8YLU - chains A and E of the 6 polymer chains in the assembly; structure by electron microscopy, 2.80 A resolution.

# Chain A
Protein: DNA topoisomerase medium subunit
Source organism: Escherichia phage T4
Notes: EC 5.6.2.2
UniProt: P07065 (TOP5_BPT4); residue numbers follow UniProt; this construct covers 1-442
Sequence (452 residues; row label = number of the first residue in the row):
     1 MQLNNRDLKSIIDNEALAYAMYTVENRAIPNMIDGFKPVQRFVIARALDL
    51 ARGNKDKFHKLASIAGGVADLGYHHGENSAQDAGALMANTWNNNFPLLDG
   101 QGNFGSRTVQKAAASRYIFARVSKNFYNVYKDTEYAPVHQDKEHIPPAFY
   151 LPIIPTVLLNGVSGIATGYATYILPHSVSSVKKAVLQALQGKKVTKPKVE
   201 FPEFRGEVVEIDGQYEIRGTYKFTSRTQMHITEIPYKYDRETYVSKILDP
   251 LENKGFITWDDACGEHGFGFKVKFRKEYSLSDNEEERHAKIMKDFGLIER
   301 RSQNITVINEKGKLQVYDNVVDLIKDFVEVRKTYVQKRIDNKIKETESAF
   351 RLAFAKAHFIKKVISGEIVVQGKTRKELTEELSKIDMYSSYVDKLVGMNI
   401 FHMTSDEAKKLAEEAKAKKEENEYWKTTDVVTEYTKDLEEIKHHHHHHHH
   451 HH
Unresolved in the structure: 442-452
Construct notes: expression tag (443-452)
Swiss-Prot annotation at these positions:
  - active site: Tyr117 (O-(5'-phospho-DNA)-tyrosine intermediate)

# Chain E
Molecule: 22-nt DNA strand
Sequence (22 nucleotides; numbered 1 to 22; the number before each row is that of its first residue):
     1 TGTGTGTATATATACACATATA

# How chain A and chain E interact
Pairs across the interface - 18 pairs, chain A then chain E:
  Arg116(A) with DA10(E), salt bridge to the phosphate; DT11(E), salt bridge to the phosphate
  Tyr117(A) with DA10(E), hydrogen bond to the phosphate
  Ile165(A) with DC17(E), base contact; DA18(E), base contact
  Ala166(A) with DC17(E), sugar contact; DA18(E), sugar contact
  Thr167(A) with DC17(E), phosphate contact
  Gly168(A) with DC17(E), phosphate contact; DA18(E), hydrogen bond to the phosphate; DT19(E), phosphate contact
  Tyr169(A) with DA18(E), sugar contact
  Ala170(A) with DA18(E), sugar contact
  Gln214(A) with DT21(E), hydrogen bond to the phosphate
  Arg300(A) with DT21(E), sugar contact; DA22(E), salt bridge to the phosphate
  Ser302(A) with DA20(E), hydrogen bond to the phosphate; DT21(E), hydrogen bond to the phosphate
Other interface residues (no listed pair), chain A (15 interface residues in all): Ala114, Ile298, Arg301, Asn304
Other interface residues (no listed pair), chain E (9 interface residues in all): DT9

# Summary
15 residues of chain A face 9 of chain E across their interface; the contacts include 5 hydrogen bonds and 3
salt bridges. Among the polar pairs are Tyr117(A)-DA10(E), Gly168(A)-DA18(E) and Gln214(A)-DT21(E). Curated
annotation (UniProt) lists active-site residue Tyr117(A) on chain A.
Here chain A is DNA topoisomerase medium subunit (Escherichia phage T4) and chain E is a 22-nt DNA strand.
Entry 8YLU (structure of phage T6 topoisomerase II central domain bound with DNA) was determined by electron
microscopy together with 8YO3, 8YO4, 8YO5, 8YO7, 8YOD and 8YON from the same study.
